Entry 9CT3 (electron microscopy, 3.09 A resolution); this record covers chains B and D of the 4 polymer chains in the assembly.

# Chain B (and D)
Name: Stimulator of interferon genes protein
Organism: Homo sapiens
Notes: chain D of this document is another copy of the same molecule, construct and numbering; everything in this record applies to it too
UniProtKB: Q86WV6 (STING_HUMAN); residues 1-344 here = UniProt positions 1-344
Sequence (363 residues; numbered 1 to 363; the number before each row is that of its first residue):
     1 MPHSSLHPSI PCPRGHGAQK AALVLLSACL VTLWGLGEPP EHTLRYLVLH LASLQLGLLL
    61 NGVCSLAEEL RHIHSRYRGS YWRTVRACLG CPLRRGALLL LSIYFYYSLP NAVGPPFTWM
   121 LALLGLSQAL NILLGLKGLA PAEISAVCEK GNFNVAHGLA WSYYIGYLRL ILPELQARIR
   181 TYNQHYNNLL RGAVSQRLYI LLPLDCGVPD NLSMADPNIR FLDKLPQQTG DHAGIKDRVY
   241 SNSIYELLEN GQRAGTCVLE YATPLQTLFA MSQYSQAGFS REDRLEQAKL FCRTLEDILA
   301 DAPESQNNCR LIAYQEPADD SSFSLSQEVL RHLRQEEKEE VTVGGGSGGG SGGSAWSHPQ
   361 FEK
Not modelled in the structure: 1-4, 111-115, 187-191, 318-322, 334-363
Differences from the reference sequence: expression tag (345-363)
Residues lining bound ligands:
  - 9IM (1-[(2-chloro-6-fluorophenyl)methyl]-3,3-dimethyl-2-oxo-N-[(2,4,6-trifluorophenyl)methyl]-2,3-dihydro-1H-indole-6-carboxamide): Tyr46, Leu47, Leu49, His50, Ser53, Tyr106, Met120, Leu123, Leu124
  - V67 (4,5-difluoro-2-{[6-(1H-imidazol-1-yl)pyridazine-3-carbonyl]amino}benzoic acid), molecule 1: Leu159, Ile235, Arg238, Thr263, Pro264, Thr267
  - V67, molecule 2: Leu159, Ser162, Tyr163, Gly166, Tyr167, His232, Arg238, Tyr240, Ser241, Asn242, Glu260, Thr263, Pro264
Curated features (UniProtKB/Swiss-Prot):
  - region: Glu340 to Gly344 (C-terminal tail (CTT))
  - binding site (2',3'-cGAMP): Ser162, Tyr167, Arg238, Thr263
  - binding site (3',3'-c-di-GMP): Ser162, Tyr167, Arg238 to Ser241, Thr263
  - binding site (2',3'-cUAMP): Tyr167, Arg238, Thr263
  - modified residue: Thr229 (Phosphothreonine), Ser241 (Phosphoserine)
  - lipidation (S-palmitoyl cysteine): Cys88, Cys91
  - cross-link (Glycyl lysine isopeptide (Lys-Gly)): Lys20 (interchain with G-Cter in ubiquitin), Lys150 (interchain with G-Cter in ubiquitin), Lys236 (interchain with G-Cter in ubiquitin), Lys338 (interchain with G-Cter in SUMO)
What the authors report for this chain:
  - binding site for V67: Tyr167, His232, Arg238, Thr263
  - self-association interface (contacts with another copy of this molecule): Gln273, Ser275
  - mutagenesis - R238A: decreased stability in response to V67 (from molecular simulation)
  - mutagenesis - R238A (30 kcal/mol): decreased binding to V67 (from molecular simulation)
  - binding site for 9IM: Tyr46, His50 (from molecular simulation)

# Interface between chain B and chain D
Pairs across the interface - 11 pairs, chain B then chain D:
  Ser272(B) - Ser275(D)
  Gln273(B) - Tyr274(D)
  Gln273(B) - Ser275(D)  hydrogen bond (backbone-backbone)
  Tyr274(B) - Gln273(D)
  Tyr274(B) - Ser275(D)
  Ser275(B) - Ser272(D)
  Ser275(B) - Gln273(D)  hydrogen bond (backbone-backbone)
  Ser275(B) - Tyr274(D)
  Ser275(B) - Ser275(D)
  Gln276(B) - Arg281(D)
  Arg281(B) - Gln276(D)
Other interface residues (no listed pair), chain B (7 interface residues in all): Phe279
Other interface residues (no listed pair), chain D (7 interface residues in all): Phe279

# Overview
Chain B and chain D each contribute 7 residues to their interface; the contacts include 2 hydrogen bonds. The
hydrogen-bonded pair Gln273(B)-Ser275(D) is a backbone contact. The paper reports a binding site for V67 at
Tyr167(B), His232(B) and Arg238(B) among others; R238A of chain B reduces stability in response to V67.
Both chains are Stimulator of interferon genes protein (Homo sapiens). Entry 9CT3 (HsSTING with SR-717 and
C53) was determined by electron microscopy together with 9CT4, 9CT5 and 9CT6 from the same study.
